7XX5 - chains N and T of the 21 polymer chains in the assembly; structure by X-ray diffraction, 3.19 A resolution.

[Chain N]
Molecule: Histone H2B type 1-J
From: Homo sapiens
Reference sequence: P06899 (H2B1J_HUMAN); residues 0-125 here correspond to UniProt positions 1-126 (UniProt number = residue number + 1)
Amino-acid sequence (128 residues; each row starts with the number of its first residue; numbers below 1 keep their minus sign (Gly-2 is residue -2)):
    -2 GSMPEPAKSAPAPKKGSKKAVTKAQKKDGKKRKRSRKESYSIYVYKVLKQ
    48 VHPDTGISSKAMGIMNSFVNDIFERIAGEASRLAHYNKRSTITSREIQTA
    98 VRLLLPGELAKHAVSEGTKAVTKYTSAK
Disordered / not traced: -2 to 25
Differences from the reference sequence: expression tag (-2 to -1)
Metal / ion sites: Ca2+: Val48 (shared with 1 residue of chain M; 1 residue of chain Q)
Swiss-Prot annotation at these positions:
  - modified residue: Pro1 (N-acetylproline), Glu2 (ADP-ribosyl glutamic acid), Lys5 (N6-(2-hydroxyisobutyryl)lysine), Ser6 (ADP-ribosylserine), Lys11 (N6-(beta-hydroxybutyryl)lysine), Lys12 (N6-(2-hydroxyisobutyryl)lysine), Ser14 (Phosphoserine), Lys15 (N6-acetyllysine), Lys16 (N6-(beta-hydroxybutyryl)lysine), Lys20 (N6-(2-hydroxyisobutyryl)lysine), Lys23 (N6-(2-hydroxyisobutyryl)lysine), Lys24 (N6-(2-hydroxyisobutyryl)lysine), Lys34 (N6-(2-hydroxyisobutyryl)lysine), Glu35 (PolyADP-ribosyl glutamic acid), Ser36 (Phosphoserine), Lys43 (N6-(2-hydroxyisobutyryl)lysine), Lys46 (N6-(2-hydroxyisobutyryl)lysine), Lys57 (N6,N6-dimethyllysine), Arg79 (Dimethylated arginine), Lys85 (N6,N6,N6-trimethyllysine) and 6 more in UniProt
  - glycosylation: Ser112 (O-linked (GlcNAc) serine)
  - cross-link (Glycyl lysine isopeptide (Lys-Gly)): Lys5 (interchain with G-Cter in SUMO2), Lys20 (interchain with G-Cter in SUMO2), Lys34 (interchain with G-Cter in ubiquitin), Lys120 (interchain with G-Cter in ubiquitin)

[Chain T]
Molecule: 169-nt DNA strand
From: synthetic construct
Sequence (169 nucleotides; numbered -82 to 86; the number before each row is that of its first residue; numbers below 1 keep their minus sign (DG-82 is residue -82)):
   -82 GCTTTTTTTTTTCACAATCCCGGTGCCGAGGCCGCTCAATTGGTCGTAGA
   -32 CAGCTCTAGCACCGCTTAAACGCACGTACGGATTCCGTACGTGCGTTTAA
    18 GCGGTGCTAGAGCTGTCTACGACCAATTGAGCGGCCTCGGCACCGGGATT
    68 GTGAAAAAAAAAAGCTGCA
Metal / ion sites: Ca2+ site 1: DG-52 (shared with 1 residue of chain S); Ca2+ site 2: DG51 (shared with 1 residue of chain S)

[Interface between chain N and chain T]
Contacting residue pairs (20; chain N residue first):
  Gly26(N) with DC52(T), phosphate contact
  Lys28(N) with DC-27(T), phosphate contact; DT-26(T), salt bridge to the phosphate
  Arg29(N) with DC-27(T), hydrogen bond to the phosphate
  Lys30(N) with DG50(T), phosphate contact; DG51(T), phosphate contact
  Arg31(N) with DT-26(T), sugar contact; DA-25(T), salt bridge to the phosphate; DG50(T), hydrogen bond to the phosphate; DG51(T), hydrogen bond to the phosphate
  Ser32(N) with DG50(T), phosphate contact
  Arg33(N) with DC49(T), hydrogen bond to the sugar; DG50(T), phosphate contact
  Lys34(N) with DC49(T), phosphate contact; DG50(T), hydrogen bond to the phosphate
  Glu35(N) with DC49(T), phosphate contact
  Ser36(N) with DC49(T), phosphate contact
  Ile39(N) with DG48(T), phosphate contact
  Tyr40(N) with DG48(T), hydrogen bond to the phosphate
  Lys43(N) with DG48(T), salt bridge to the phosphate
Interface residues without a listed pair, chain N (14 interface residues in all): Thr88
Interface residues without a listed pair, chain T (10 interface residues in all): DT-28, DG38

[Overview]
Chain N and chain T form an interface of 14 and 10 residues respectively; the contacts include 6 hydrogen
bonds and 3 salt bridges. Among the polar pairs are Arg33(N)-DC49(T), Arg29(N)-DC-27(T) and Arg31(N)-DG50(T).
Here chain N is Histone H2B type 1-J (Homo sapiens) and chain T is a 169-nt DNA strand (synthetic construct).
Entry 7XX5 (Crystal Structure of Nucleosome-H1.3 Linker Histone Assembly (sticky-169a DNA fragment)) was
determined by X-ray diffraction.
